7QIK - chains A and B of the 4 polymer chains in the assembly; structure by X-ray diffraction, 2.01 A resolution.

[Chain A (and B)]
Protein: 14-3-3 protein sigma
From: Homo sapiens
Notes: chain B of this document is another copy of the same molecule, construct and numbering; everything in this record applies to it too
UniProtKB: P31947 (1433S_HUMAN); residue numbers follow UniProt; this construct covers 1-231
Amino-acid sequence (234 residues; numbered -2 to 231; the number before each row is that of its first residue; numbers below 1 keep their minus sign (Gly-2 is residue -2)):
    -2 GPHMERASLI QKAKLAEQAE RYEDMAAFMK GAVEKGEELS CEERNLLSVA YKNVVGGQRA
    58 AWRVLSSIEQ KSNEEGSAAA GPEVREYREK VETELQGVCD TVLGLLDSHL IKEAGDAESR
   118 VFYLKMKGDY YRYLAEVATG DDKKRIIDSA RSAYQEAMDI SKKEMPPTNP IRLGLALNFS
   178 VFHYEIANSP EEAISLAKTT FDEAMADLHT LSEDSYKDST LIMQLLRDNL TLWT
Unresolved in the structure: -2 to 1, 70-77 (chain B: -2 to -1, 71-77)
Construct notes: expression tag (-2 to 0); engineered mutation Ala75 (Glu in P31947), Ala76 (Glu in P31947), Ala77 (Lys in P31947)
UniProt features mapped onto this chain:
  - site (Interaction with phosphoserine on interacting protein): Arg56, Arg129
  - modified residue (Phosphoserine): Ser5, Ser74

[Interface between chain A and chain B]
Contacting residue pairs (38; chain A residue first):
  Ser5(A) - Glu80(B)  hydrogen bond
  Lys9(A) - Glu80(B)
  Lys9(A) - Glu83(B)  salt bridge
  Leu12(A) - Leu62(B)  hydrophobic
  Leu12(A) - Ile65(B)  hydrophobic
  Leu12(A) - Val81(B)  hydrophobic
  Leu12(A) - Tyr84(B)  hydrophobic
  Ala13(A) - Tyr84(B)
  Gln15(A) - Val61(B)
  Gln15(A) - Ile65(B)
  Ala16(A) - Ala58(B)  hydrophobic
  Ala16(A) - Val61(B)
  Arg18(A) - Gln55(B)
  Arg18(A) - Ala58(B)
  Arg18(A) - Tyr84(B)
  Arg18(A) - Glu91(B)  salt bridge
  Asp21(A) - Tyr84(B)  hydrogen bond
  Asp21(A) - Lys87(B)
  Phe25(A) - Tyr84(B)  hydrophobic
  Gln55(A) - Arg18(B)
  Ala58(A) - Ala16(B)  hydrophobic
  Ala58(A) - Arg18(B)
  Val61(A) - Gln15(B)
  Leu62(A) - Leu12(B)  hydrophobic
  Ile65(A) - Gln15(B)
  Pro79(A) - His0(B)
  Glu80(A) - Ser5(B)  hydrogen bond
  Glu80(A) - Lys9(B)
  Val81(A) - Leu12(B)  hydrophobic
  Glu83(A) - His0(B)  salt bridge
  Glu83(A) - Lys9(B)  salt bridge
  Tyr84(A) - Leu12(B)  hydrophobic
  Tyr84(A) - Ala13(B)
  Tyr84(A) - Arg18(B)
  Tyr84(A) - Asp21(B)  hydrogen bond
  Tyr84(A) - Phe25(B)  hydrophobic
  Val88(A) - Arg18(B)
  Glu91(A) - Arg18(B)  salt bridge
Other interface residues (no listed pair), chain B (22 interface residues in all): Val88

[In short]
Chain A and chain B form an interface of 21 and 22 residues respectively; the contacts include 4 hydrogen
bonds and 5 salt bridges. Among the polar pairs are Lys9(A)-Glu83(B), Arg18(A)-Glu91(B) and Glu83(A)-His0(B).
Chain A and chain B are both 14-3-3 protein sigma (Homo sapiens); the structure, SARS-CoV-2 Nucleocapsid
phosphopeptide 193-200 bound to human 14-3-3 sigma, was determined by X-ray diffraction (same publication as
7QIP).
